7JPP - chains A and B of the 5 polymer chains in the assembly; structure by electron microscopy, 3.70 A resolution.

[Chain A]
Molecule: Origin recognition complex subunit 1
From: Homo sapiens
UniProt: Q13415 (ORC1_HUMAN); numbering as in UniProt (aligned over 471-861)
Amino-acid sequence (392 residues; row label = number of the first residue in the row):
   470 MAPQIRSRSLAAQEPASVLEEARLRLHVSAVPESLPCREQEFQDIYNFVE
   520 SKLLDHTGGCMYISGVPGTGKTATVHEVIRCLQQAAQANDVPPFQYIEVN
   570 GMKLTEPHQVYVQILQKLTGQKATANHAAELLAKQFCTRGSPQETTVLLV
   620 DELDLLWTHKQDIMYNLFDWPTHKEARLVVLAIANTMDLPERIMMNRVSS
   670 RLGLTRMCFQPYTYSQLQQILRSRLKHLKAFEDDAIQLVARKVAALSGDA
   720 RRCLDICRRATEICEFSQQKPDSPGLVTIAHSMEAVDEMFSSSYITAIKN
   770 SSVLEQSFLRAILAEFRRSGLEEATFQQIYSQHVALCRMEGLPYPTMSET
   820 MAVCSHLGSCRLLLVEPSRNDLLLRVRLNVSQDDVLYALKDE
Not modelled in the structure: 470-760, 861
Differences from the reference sequence: initiating methionine (470)
Curated features (UniProtKB/Swiss-Prot):
  - binding site (ATP): V500, G534 to A542, E621, N654, R720
  - binding site (Mg(2+)): D620, E621
  - modified residue: S478 (Phosphoserine)
  - natural variant: R666 (R666W: In MGORS1), R720 (R720Q: In MGORS1)
  - mutagenesis: D620 (D620A: Abolished ATPase activity)

[Chain B]
Molecule: Origin recognition complex subunit 2
From: Homo sapiens
UniProt: Q13416 (ORC2_HUMAN); residues 1-577 here = UniProt positions 1-577
Amino-acid sequence (577 residues; numbered 1 to 577; the number before each row is that of its first residue):
     1 MSKPELKEDKMLEVHFVGDDDVLNHILDREGGAKLKKERAQLLVNPKKII
    51 KKPEYDLEEDDQEVLKDQNYVEIMGRDVQESLKNGSATGGGNKVYSFQNR
   101 KHSEKMAKLASELAKTPQKSVSFSLKNDPEITINVPQSSKGHSASDKVQP
   151 KNNDKSEFLSTAPRSLRKRLIVPRSHSDSESEYSASNSEDDEGVAQEHEE
   201 DTNAVIFSQKIQAQNRVVSAPVGKETPSKRMKRDKTSDLVEEYFEAHSSS
   251 KVLTSDRTLQKLKRAKLDQQTLRNLLSKVSPSFSAELKQLNQQYEKLFHK
   301 WMLQLHLGFNIVLYGLGSKRDLLERFRTTMLQDSIHVVINGFFPGISVKS
   351 VLNSITEEVLDHMGTFRSILDQLDWIVNKFKEDSSLELFLLIHNLDSQML
   401 RGEKSQQIIGQLSSLHNIYLIASIDHLNAPLMWDHAKQSLFNWLWYETTT
   451 YSPYTEETSYENSLLVKQSGSLPLSSLTHVLRSLTPNARGIFRLLIKYQL
   501 DNQDNPSYIGLSFQDFYQQCREAFLVNSDLTLRAQLTEFRDHKLIRTKKG
   551 TDGVEYLLIPVDNGTLTDFLEKEEEEA
Not modelled in the structure: 1-267, 575-577
Curated features (UniProtKB/Swiss-Prot):
  - modified residue: T116 (Phosphothreonine), S122 (Phosphoserine), S138 (Phosphoserine), T226 (Phosphothreonine), S248 (Phosphoserine), S280 (Phosphoserine)

[Chain A / chain B interface]
Contacting residue pairs - 13 pairs, chain A then chain B:
  E791(A) with R521(B), salt bridge; N527(B)
  L833(A) with R521(B); E522(B); F524(B)
  V834(A) with F524(B)
  E835(A) with F524(B)
  R844(A) with F524(B)
  R846(A) with R521(B); F524(B); V526(B), hydrogen bond (side chain-backbone); N527(B), hydrogen bond (side chain-backbone)
  L847(A) with R521(B), hydrogen bond (backbone-side chain)
Other interface residues (no listed pair), chain A (9 interface residues in all): E792, N848

[Overview]
9 residues of chain A face 5 of chain B across their interface, with 3 hydrogen bonds and 1 salt bridge. Polar
pairs include E791(A)-R521(B), R846(A)-V526(B) and R846(A)-N527(B).
Chain A is Origin recognition complex subunit 1 and chain B is Origin recognition complex subunit 2, both from
Homo sapiens; the structure, ORC-O2WH: Human Origin Recognition Complex (ORC) with dynamic/unresolved ORC1
AAA+ domain, was determined by electron microscopy (same publication as 7JPR, 7JPS, 7JPO and 7JPQ).
